7FLN - chains A and B; structure by X-ray diffraction, 1.57 A resolution.

Chain A:
Protein: Pre-mRNA-splicing factor 8
Source organism: Saccharomyces cerevisiae S288C
Reference sequence: P33334 (PRP8_YEAST); numbering as in UniProt (aligned over 1836-2090)
Amino-acid sequence (258 residues; row label = number of the first residue in the row):
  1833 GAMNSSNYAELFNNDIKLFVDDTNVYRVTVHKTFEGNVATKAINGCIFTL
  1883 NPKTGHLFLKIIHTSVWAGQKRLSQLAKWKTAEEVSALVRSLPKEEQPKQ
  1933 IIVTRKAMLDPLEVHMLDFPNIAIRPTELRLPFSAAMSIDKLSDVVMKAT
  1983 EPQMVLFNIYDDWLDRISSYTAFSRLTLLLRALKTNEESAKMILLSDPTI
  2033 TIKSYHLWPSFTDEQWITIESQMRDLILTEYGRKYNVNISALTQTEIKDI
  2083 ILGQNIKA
Disordered / not traced: 2070-2090
Differences from the reference sequence: expression tag (1833-1835)

Chain B:
Protein: A1 cistron-splicing factor AAR2
Source organism: Saccharomyces cerevisiae S288C
Reference sequence: P32357 (AAR2_YEAST); aligned to UniProt positions 1-317 over residues 1-317
Amino-acid sequence (308 residues; row label = number of the first residue in the row; note: 13 numbers in that range are skipped by the numbering (no residue carries them; nothing is unmodelled there); numbers below 1 keep their minus sign (Gly-3 is residue -3)):
    -3 GAMAMNTVPFTSAPIEVTIGIDQYSFNVKENQPFHGIKDIPIGHVHVIHF
    47 QHADNSSMRYGYWFDCRMGNFYIQYDPKDGLYKMMEERDGAKFENIVHNF
    97 KERQMMVSYPKIDEDDTWYNLTEFVQMDKIRKIVRKDENQFSYVDSSMTT
   147 VQENEL
   166 SSSSSDPAHSLNYTVINFKSREAIRPGHEMEDFLDKSYYLNTVMLQGIFK
   216 NSSNYFGELQFAFLNAMFFGNYGSSLQWHAMIELICSSATVPKHMLDKLD
   266 EILYYQIKTLPEQYSDILLNERVWNICLYSSFQKNSLHNTEKIMENKYPE
   316 LL
Disordered / not traced: -3 to 0, 166-169
Differences from the reference sequence: expression tag (-3 to 0); conflict Ser166 (Leu153 in P32357), Ser167 (Lys154 in P32357), Ser170 (Asp in P32357)
Ligand contacts: UYL ((5R)-2,7-diazaspiro[4.5]dec-1-en-3-one): Lys128, Ile129, Asn177, Tyr178, Thr179, Ile213, Phe214, Glu223

Chain A / chain B interface:
Pairs across the interface (18):
  Gln1907(A) - Met195(B)
  Gln1907(A) - Leu199(B)
  Leu1908(A) - Met195(B)  hydrophobic
  Trp1911(A) - Glu194(B)
  Trp1911(A) - Met195(B)
  Trp1911(A) - Phe198(B)  hydrophobic
  Asp1942(A) - Lys184(B)  salt bridge
  Asp1942(A) - Phe198(B)
  Glu1945(A) - Lys184(B)  salt bridge
  Val1946(A) - Ile189(B)  hydrophobic
  Val1946(A) - Glu194(B)
  Val1946(A) - Phe198(B)  hydrophobic
  His1947(A) - Glu194(B)  salt bridge
  Leu1949(A) - Lys184(B)
  Leu1949(A) - Ser185(B)
  Leu1949(A) - Arg186(B)
  Leu1949(A) - Ile189(B)  hydrophobic
  Asp1950(A) - Arg186(B)  salt bridge

Summary:
9 residues of chain A face 8 of chain B across their interface; the contacts include 4 salt bridges. Polar
pairs include Asp1942(A)-Lys184(B), Glu1945(A)-Lys184(B) and His1947(A)-Glu194(B). Chain B binds compound UYL.
Chain A is Pre-mRNA-splicing factor 8 and chain B is A1 cistron-splicing factor AAR2, both from Saccharomyces
cerevisiae S288C; the structure, PanDDA analysis group deposition -- Aar2/RNaseH in complex with fragment
P05F09 from the F2X-Universal Library, was determined by X-ray diffraction (same publication as 5ST0, 5ST1,
5ST2, 5ST3, 5ST4, 5ST5 and 248 further entries).
